PDB entry 4CCN | X-ray diffraction, 2.23 A resolution | chains A and B of the 4 polymer chains in the assembly

== Chain A (and B) ==
Molecule: Bifunctional lysine-specific demethylase and histidyl-hydroxylase NO66
From: Homo sapiens
Notes: EC 1.14.11.-, 1.14.11.27; fragment: catalytic domain, residues 183-641; chain B of this document is another copy of the same molecule, construct and numbering; everything in this record applies to it too
Reference sequence: Q9H6W3 (NO66_HUMAN); residue numbers follow UniProt; this construct covers 183-641
Chain sequence (467 residues; each row starts with the number of its first residue):
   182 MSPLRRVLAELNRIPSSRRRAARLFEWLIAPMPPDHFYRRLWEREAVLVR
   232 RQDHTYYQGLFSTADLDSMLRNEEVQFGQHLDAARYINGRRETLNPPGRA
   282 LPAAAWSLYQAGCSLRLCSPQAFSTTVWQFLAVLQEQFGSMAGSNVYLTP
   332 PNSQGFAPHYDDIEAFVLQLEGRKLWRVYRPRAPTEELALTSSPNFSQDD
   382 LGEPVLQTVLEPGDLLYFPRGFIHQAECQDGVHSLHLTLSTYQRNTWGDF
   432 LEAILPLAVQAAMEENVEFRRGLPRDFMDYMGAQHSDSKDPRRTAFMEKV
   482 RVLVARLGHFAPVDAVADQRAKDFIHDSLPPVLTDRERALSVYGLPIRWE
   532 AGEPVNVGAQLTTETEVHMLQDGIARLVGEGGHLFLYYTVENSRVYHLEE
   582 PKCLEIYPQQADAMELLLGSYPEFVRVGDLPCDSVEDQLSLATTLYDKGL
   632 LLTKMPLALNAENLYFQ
Disordered / not traced: 532, 641-648 (chain B: 641-648)
Sequence notes: expression tag (182, 642-648); engineered mutation Cys299 (Leu in Q9H6W3), Ser300 (Cys in Q9H6W3), Ala364 (Val in Q9H6W3)
Swiss-Prot annotation at these positions:
  - binding site (Fe cation): His340, Asp342, His405
Bound ions: Mn2+: His340, Asp342, His405 (together with N-oxalylglycine)
Residues lining bound ligands: N-oxalylglycine (OGA): Tyr328, Phe337, His340, Asp342, Val348, Lys355, Trp357, His405, Ala407, His417, Thr419
What the authors report for this chain:
  - mutagenesis - Y577A: decreased catalytic activity with 60S ribosomal protein L8

== Interface between chain A and chain B ==
Pairs across the interface (142):
  Arg199(A) - Asp460(B)  salt bridge
  Tyr219(A) - Arg456(B)
  Glu224(A) - Gly453(B)  hydrogen bond (side chain-backbone)
  Gln318(A) - Arg456(B)  hydrogen bond (backbone-side chain)
  Phe319(A) - Arg456(B)
  Gly320(A) - Arg456(B)
  Gly320(A) - Met459(B)
  Pro365(A) - Arg451(B)  hydrogen bond (backbone-side chain)
  Thr366(A) - Glu445(B)
  Thr366(A) - Arg451(B)  hydrogen bond (backbone-side chain)
  Glu368(A) - Arg451(B)  hydrogen bond (backbone-side chain)
  Leu369(A) - Val448(B)  hydrophobic
  Leu369(A) - Arg451(B)  hydrogen bond (backbone-side chain)
  Leu369(A) - Arg452(B)
  Leu371(A) - Met444(B)  hydrophobic
  Leu371(A) - Arg451(B)
  Arg401(A) - Arg451(B)  hydrogen bond (side chain-backbone)
  Arg401(A) - Arg452(B)
  Arg401(A) - Gly453(B)
  Tyr423(A) - Gly453(B)
  Tyr423(A) - Leu454(B)  hydrogen bond (side chain-backbone)
  Tyr423(A) - Pro455(B)
  Tyr423(A) - Arg456(B)  hydrogen bond (side chain-backbone)
  Asn426(A) - Gly453(B)
  Asn426(A) - Leu454(B)  hydrogen bond (backbone-backbone)
  Thr427(A) - Met444(B)
  Thr427(A) - Phe450(B)
  Thr427(A) - Arg451(B)
  Thr427(A) - Arg452(B)
  Thr427(A) - Gly453(B)
  Thr427(A) - Leu454(B)
  Trp428(A) - Phe450(B)
  Trp428(A) - Arg452(B)  hydrogen bond (backbone-backbone)
  Trp428(A) - Gly453(B)
  Trp428(A) - Leu454(B)  hydrophobic
  Trp428(A) - Pro455(B)
  Trp428(A) - Phe477(B)  hydrophobic
  Trp428(A) - Lys480(B)
  Trp428(A) - Val481(B)  hydrophobic
  Trp428(A) - Leu484(B)  hydrophobic
  Gly429(A) - Val440(B)
  Gly429(A) - Met444(B)
  Gly429(A) - Phe450(B)  hydrogen bond (backbone-backbone)
  Asp430(A) - Met444(B)
  Phe431(A) - Leu454(B)  hydrophobic
  Phe431(A) - Phe477(B)  hydrophobic
  Leu432(A) - Val440(B)  hydrophobic
  Leu432(A) - Phe450(B)  hydrophobic
  Leu432(A) - Leu484(B)  hydrophobic
  Leu436(A) - Leu436(B)  hydrophobic
  Leu436(A) - Leu488(B)  hydrophobic
  Val440(A) - Gly429(B)
  Val440(A) - Leu436(B)  hydrophobic
  Met444(A) - Leu371(B)  hydrophobic
  Met444(A) - Arg425(B)
  Met444(A) - Thr427(B)
  Met444(A) - Gly429(B)
  Met444(A) - Asp430(B)
  Glu445(A) - Thr366(B)
  Val448(A) - Glu368(B)
  Phe450(A) - Thr427(B)
  Phe450(A) - Trp428(B)
  Phe450(A) - Gly429(B)  hydrogen bond (backbone-backbone)
  Phe450(A) - Leu432(B)  hydrophobic
  Arg451(A) - Pro365(B)  hydrogen bond (side chain-backbone)
  Arg451(A) - Thr366(B)
  Arg451(A) - Glu368(B)  hydrogen bond (side chain-backbone)
  Arg451(A) - Leu369(B)  hydrogen bond (side chain-backbone)
  Arg451(A) - Leu371(B)
  Arg451(A) - Arg401(B)  hydrogen bond (backbone-side chain)
  Arg451(A) - Thr427(B)
  Arg452(A) - Leu369(B)
  Arg452(A) - Arg401(B)
  Arg452(A) - Thr427(B)
  Arg452(A) - Trp428(B)  hydrogen bond (backbone-backbone)
  Gly453(A) - Glu224(B)  hydrogen bond (backbone-side chain)
  Gly453(A) - Arg401(B)
  Gly453(A) - Tyr423(B)
  Gly453(A) - Asn426(B)
  Gly453(A) - Thr427(B)
  Gly453(A) - Trp428(B)
  Leu454(A) - Tyr423(B)  hydrogen bond (backbone-side chain)
  Leu454(A) - Asn426(B)  hydrogen bond (backbone-backbone)
  Leu454(A) - Thr427(B)
  Leu454(A) - Trp428(B)  hydrophobic
  Leu454(A) - Arg501(B)
  Pro455(A) - Tyr423(B)  hydrogen bond (backbone-side chain)
  Pro455(A) - Trp428(B)
  Arg456(A) - Tyr219(B)
  Arg456(A) - Gln318(B)  hydrogen bond (side chain-backbone)
  Arg456(A) - Phe319(B)
  Arg456(A) - Gly320(B)
  Arg456(A) - Tyr423(B)  hydrogen bond (backbone-side chain)
  Met459(A) - Gly320(B)
  Met459(A) - Ala502(B)  hydrophobic
  Met459(A) - Phe505(B)  hydrophobic
  Met459(A) - Arg557(B)  hydrogen bond (backbone-side chain)
  Asp460(A) - Arg199(B)  salt bridge
  Met462(A) - Val494(B)  hydrophobic
  Met462(A) - Asp495(B)
  Met462(A) - Ala498(B)  hydrophobic
  Met462(A) - Arg557(B)  hydrogen bond (backbone-side chain)
  Gly463(A) - Asp495(B)  hydrogen bond (backbone-side chain)
  Gly463(A) - Asp499(B)
  Gly463(A) - Arg557(B)
  Ala464(A) - Asp495(B)
  Ala464(A) - Asp499(B)  hydrogen bond (backbone-side chain)
  Gln465(A) - Leu558(B)
  Gln465(A) - Glu596(B)
  Gln465(A) - Leu599(B)
  Arg474(A) - Asp495(B)  salt bridge
  Phe477(A) - Trp428(B)  hydrophobic
  Phe477(A) - Phe431(B)  hydrophobic
  Phe477(A) - Val494(B)  hydrophobic
  Met478(A) - Val494(B)  hydrophobic
  Lys480(A) - Trp428(B)
  Val481(A) - Trp428(B)  hydrophobic
  Arg482(A) - Gly489(B)
  Leu484(A) - Trp428(B)  hydrophobic
  Leu484(A) - Leu432(B)  hydrophobic
  Val485(A) - Val485(B)
  Val485(A) - Leu488(B)  hydrophobic
  Val485(A) - Gly489(B)
  Ala486(A) - Ala486(B)  hydrophobic
  Leu488(A) - Leu436(B)  hydrophobic
  Gly489(A) - Val485(B)
  Val494(A) - Met462(B)  hydrophobic
  Val494(A) - Phe477(B)  hydrophobic
  Asp495(A) - Met462(B)
  Asp495(A) - Gly463(B)  hydrogen bond (side chain-backbone)
  Asp495(A) - Ala464(B)
  Asp495(A) - Arg474(B)  salt bridge
  Ala498(A) - Met462(B)  hydrophobic
  Asp499(A) - Gly463(B)
  Asp499(A) - Ala464(B)  hydrogen bond (side chain-backbone)
  Arg501(A) - Leu454(B)
  Ala502(A) - Met459(B)  hydrophobic
  Phe505(A) - Met459(B)  hydrophobic
  Arg557(A) - Met459(B)  hydrogen bond (side chain-backbone)
  Arg557(A) - Met462(B)  hydrogen bond (side chain-backbone)
  Arg557(A) - Gly463(B)
  Glu596(A) - Gln465(B)
Other interface residues (no listed pair), chain A (68 interface residues in all): Ala370, Arg425, Glu433, Glu449, Phe458, His466, Ser467, Ala492, Leu558, Leu599
Other interface residues (no listed pair), chain B (67 interface residues in all): Ala370, Glu433, Glu449, Phe458, His466, Ser467, Met478, Arg482

== In short ==
68 residues of chain A face 67 of chain B across their interface; the contacts include 32 hydrogen bonds and 4
salt bridges. Among the polar pairs are Arg199(A)-Asp460(B), Arg474(A)-Asp495(B) and Glu224(A)-Gly453(B).
Ligands of chain A: N-oxalylglycine. The paper reports that Y577A of chain A reduces catalytic activity with
60S ribosomal protein L8.
Both chains are Bifunctional lysine-specific demethylase and histidyl-hydroxylase NO66 (Homo sapiens). Entry
4CCN (60S ribosomal protein L8 histidine hydroxylase (NO66 L299C/C300S) in complex with Mn(II),
N-oxalylglycine (NOG) and 60S ...) was determined by X-ray diffraction, deposited together with 4BXF, 4CCM,
4CCO and 4CUG.
